6G8Z - chains A and B of the 6 polymer chains in the assembly; structure by electron microscopy, 3.66 A resolution.

Chain A (and B):
Protein: Volume-regulated anion channel subunit LRRC8A
Organism: Mus musculus
Notes: chain B of this document is another copy of the same molecule, construct and numbering; everything in this record applies to it too
Reference sequence: Q80WG5 (LRC8A_MOUSE); numbering as in UniProt (aligned over 1-810)
Sequence (810 residues; numbered 1 to 810; the number before each row is that of its first residue):
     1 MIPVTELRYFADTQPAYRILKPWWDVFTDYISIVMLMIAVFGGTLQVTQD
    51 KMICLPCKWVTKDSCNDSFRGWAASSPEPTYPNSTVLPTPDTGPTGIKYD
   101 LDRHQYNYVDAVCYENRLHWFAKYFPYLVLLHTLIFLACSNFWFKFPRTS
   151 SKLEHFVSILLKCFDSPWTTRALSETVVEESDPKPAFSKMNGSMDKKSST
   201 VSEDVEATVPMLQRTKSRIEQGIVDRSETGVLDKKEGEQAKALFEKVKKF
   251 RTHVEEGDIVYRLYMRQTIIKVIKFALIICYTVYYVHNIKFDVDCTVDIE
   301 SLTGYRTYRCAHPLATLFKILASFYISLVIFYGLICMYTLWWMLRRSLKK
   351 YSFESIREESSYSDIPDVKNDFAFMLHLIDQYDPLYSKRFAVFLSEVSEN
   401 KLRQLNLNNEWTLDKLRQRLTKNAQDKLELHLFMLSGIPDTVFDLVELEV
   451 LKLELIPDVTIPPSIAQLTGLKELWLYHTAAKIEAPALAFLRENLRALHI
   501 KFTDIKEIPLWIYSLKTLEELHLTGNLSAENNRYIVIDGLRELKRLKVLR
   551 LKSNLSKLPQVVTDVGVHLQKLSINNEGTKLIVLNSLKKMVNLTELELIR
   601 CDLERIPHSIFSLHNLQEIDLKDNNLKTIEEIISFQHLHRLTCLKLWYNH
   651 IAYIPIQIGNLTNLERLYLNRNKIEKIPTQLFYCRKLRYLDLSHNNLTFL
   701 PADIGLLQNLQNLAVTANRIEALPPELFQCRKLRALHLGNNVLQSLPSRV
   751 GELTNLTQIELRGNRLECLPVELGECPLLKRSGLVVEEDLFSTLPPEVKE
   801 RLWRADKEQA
Not modelled in the structure: 1-14, 69-91, 177-229, 409-810
Cystine bridges: C54-C310, C57-C65, C113-C295
Curated features (UniProtKB/Swiss-Prot):
  - motif: L706, L707 (Di-leucine motif)
  - site: R103 (Required for anion selectivity)
  - modified residue: M1 (N-acetylmethionine), T200 (Phosphothreonine), S202 (Phosphoserine), T215 (Phosphothreonine), S217 (Phosphoserine)
  - glycosylation (N-linked (GlcNAc...) asparagine): N66, N83
  - natural variant: F443 to A810 (deletion: In ebo)
  - mutagenesis: V40 (V40D: Abolishes activity in hypotonic solution), T44 (T44D: Abolishes activity in hypotonic solution), V47 (V47D: Abolishes activity in hypotonic solution; V47K/N: Impairs activity in hypotonic solution), T48 (T48D: Abolishes activity in hypotonic solution; T48W/Y/K/N: Impairs activity in hypotonic solution), R103 (R103A: No effect on anion channel activity. Impairs channel selectivity, so that the channel is also permeable to Na(+) ions)
From the paper describing this entry:
  - specificity-determining residues: R103
  - contacts within the chain: K98-D100
  - self-association interface (contacts with another copy of this molecule); pairs are residue here / residue on that copy: D100-K98

Chain A / chain B interface:
Residue-residue contacts (50):
  V47(A) - F41(B)  hydrophobic
  V47(A) - L45(B)  hydrophobic
  V47(A) - Q49(B)
  K58(A) - P94(B)
  Y99(A) - G96(B)  hydrogen bond (backbone-backbone)
  D100(A) - G96(B)
  D100(A) - I97(B)
  D100(A) - K98(B)
  D102(A) - Y106(B)  hydrogen bond
  R103(A) - R103(B)
  H104(A) - I53(B)
  H104(A) - C54(B)  hydrogen bond (side chain-backbone)
  H104(A) - L55(B)
  H104(A) - Y106(B)
  Q105(A) - L55(B)
  Q105(A) - I97(B)
  Q105(A) - Y99(B)
  Y108(A) - I53(B)  hydrophobic
  Y108(A) - L55(B)  hydrophobic
  Y108(A) - R309(B)  hydrogen bond
  Y108(A) - A311(B)  hydrophobic
  A111(A) - F291(B)
  E115(A) - F291(B)
  E115(A) - P313(B)
  E115(A) - T316(B)  hydrogen bond
  Y124(A) - T316(B)
  Y124(A) - L317(B)
  Y127(A) - F41(B)
  F142(A) - F27(B)  hydrophobic
  K145(A) - Y30(B)
  P147(A) - Y382(B)  hydrophobic
  S151(A) - Y382(B)
  S151(A) - D383(B)
  E245(A) - S174(B)  hydrogen bond
  E300(A) - I97(B)
  S301(A) - D67(B)
  S301(A) - S68(B)  hydrogen bond (side chain-backbone)
  S301(A) - I97(B)
  S301(A) - Y99(B)  hydrogen bond (backbone-side chain)
  L302(A) - P56(B)
  L302(A) - I97(B)
  L302(A) - Y99(B)  hydrogen bond (backbone-side chain)
  T303(A) - T95(B)
  T303(A) - G96(B)
  T303(A) - I97(B)  hydrogen bond (backbone-backbone)
  G304(A) - P94(B)
  G304(A) - I97(B)
  Y305(A) - P94(B)  hydrophobic
  Y305(A) - T95(B)
  Y305(A) - G96(B)  hydrogen bond (side chain-backbone)
Other interface residues (no listed pair), chain A (38 interface residues in all): D50, L101, N107, V112, L131, F146, R148, S150, E154, H155, K234, K246, K249, H253
Other interface residues (no listed pair), chain B (37 interface residues in all): W23, L101, T170, L173, V231, I320, F324, L385, Y386
Interface features reported in the paper:
  - residue pairs: D100(A)-K98(B)

Summary:
38 residues of chain A and 37 residues of chain B are in contact; the contacts include 11 hydrogen bonds.
Polar pairs include D102(A)-Y106(B), H104(A)-C54(B) and Y108(A)-R309(B). The authors report a contact between
D100(A) and K98(B). From the paper: the specificity determinant R103(A); a self-association interface
involving D100(A).
Both chains are Volume-regulated anion channel subunit LRRC8A (Mus musculus). Entry 6G8Z (Structure of the
pore domain of homomeric mLRRC8A volume-regulated anion channel at 3.66 A resolution) was determined by
electron microscopy together with 6FNW, 6G9L and 6G9O from the same study.
